7E0O - chain A; structure by X-ray diffraction, 3.34 A resolution.

# Chain A
Molecule: Indoleamine 2,3-dioxygenase 1
Organism: Homo sapiens
Notes: EC 1.13.11.52
UniProtKB: P14902 (I23O1_HUMAN); residue numbers follow UniProt; this construct covers 12-403
Chain sequence (392 residues; each row starts with the number of its first residue):
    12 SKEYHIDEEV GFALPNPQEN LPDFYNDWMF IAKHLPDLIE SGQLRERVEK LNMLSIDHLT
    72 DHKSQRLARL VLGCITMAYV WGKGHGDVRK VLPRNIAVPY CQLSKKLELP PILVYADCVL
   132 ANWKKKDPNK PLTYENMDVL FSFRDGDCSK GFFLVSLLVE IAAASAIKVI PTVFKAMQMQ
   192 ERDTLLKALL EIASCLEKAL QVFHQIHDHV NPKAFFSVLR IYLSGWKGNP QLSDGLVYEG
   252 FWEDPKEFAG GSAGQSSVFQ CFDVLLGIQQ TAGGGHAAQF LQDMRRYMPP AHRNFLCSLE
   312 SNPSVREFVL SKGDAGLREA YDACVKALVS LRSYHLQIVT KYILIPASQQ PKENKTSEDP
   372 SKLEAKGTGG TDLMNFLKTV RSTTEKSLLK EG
Disordered / not traced: 361-379, 401-403
Bound ions: heme Fe: His346 (together with 6-bromanyl-1H-indazol-4-amine)
Ligand contacts:
  - heme (HEM): Tyr126, Phe163, Ser167, Val170, Phe214, Ile217, Phe226, Ser263, Ala264, Gly265, Phe270, Phe291, Leu292, Arg343, His346, Ile349, Val350, Tyr353, Ile354, Leu384, Phe387, Leu388, Val391
  - 6-bromanyl-1H-indazol-4-amine (HS0): Tyr126, Cys129, Val130, Phe163, Ser167, Gly262, Ser263, Ala264, His346
UniProt features mapped onto this chain:
  - binding site (heme b): His346

# In short
Chain A binds 6-bromanyl-1H-indazol-4-amine and heme. Curated annotation (UniProt) lists heme b-binding
residue His346.
Chain A is Indoleamine 2,3-dioxygenase 1 (Homo sapiens); the structure, Crystal Structure of Human Indoleamine
2,3-dioxygenagse 1 (hIDO1) Complexed with 6-Bromo-1H-indazol-4-amine (1), was determined by X-ray diffraction,
deposited together with 7E0P, 7E0Q, 7E0S, 7E0T and 7E0U.
